Entry 7Y8N (X-ray diffraction, 2.20 A resolution); this record covers chains A and B.

[Chain A (and B)]
Name: Beta-hydroxyacid dehydrogenase, 3-hydroxyisobutyrate dehydrogenase
From: Streptomyces clavuligerus
Notes: chain B of this document is another copy of the same molecule, construct and numbering; everything in this record applies to it too
Sequence (290 residues; row label = number of the first residue in the row):
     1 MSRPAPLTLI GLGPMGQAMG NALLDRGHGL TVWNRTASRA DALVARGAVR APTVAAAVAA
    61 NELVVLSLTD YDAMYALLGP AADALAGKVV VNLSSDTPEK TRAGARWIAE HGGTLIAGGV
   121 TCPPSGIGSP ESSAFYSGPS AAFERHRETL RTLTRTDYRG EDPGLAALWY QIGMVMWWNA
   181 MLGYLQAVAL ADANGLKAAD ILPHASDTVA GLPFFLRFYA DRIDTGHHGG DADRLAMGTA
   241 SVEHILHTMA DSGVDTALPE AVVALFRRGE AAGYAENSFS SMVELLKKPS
Unresolved in the structure: 1-3
Residues lining bound ligands:
  - 4IS (5-[2,5-bis(fluoranyl)phenyl]-3,4-dihydro-2H-pyrrole): Val-120, Thr-121, Cys-122, Pro-123, Tyr-170, Met-174, Trp-177, Trp-178
  - NADPH (NDP; NADPH dihydro-nicotinamide-adenine-dinucleotide phosphate): Gly-11, Leu-12, Gly-13, Pro-14, Met-15, Gly-16, Asn-34, Arg-35, Thr-36, Arg-39, Ser-67, Leu-68, Thr-69, Ala-73, Ala-76, Leu-77, Leu-93, Ser-94, Ser-95, Val-120, Cys-122, Pro-123, Pro-124, Tyr-170

[Interface between chain A and chain B]
Pairs across the interface - 180 pairs, chain A then chain B:
  Pro-14(A) / Asp-231(B)
  Pro-14(A) / Ala-232(B)
  Thr-69(A) / Ala-240(B)
  Thr-69(A) / His-244(B)
  Asp-70(A) / His-244(B)
  Ser-95(A) / His-244(B)  hydrogen bond
  Asp-96(A) / His-244(B)  salt bridge
  Thr-97(A) / His-244(B)
  Thr-97(A) / His-247(B)
  Thr-97(A) / Thr-248(B)
  Pro-98(A) / Thr-248(B)
  Glu-99(A) / Asp-251(B)
  Thr-121(A) / His-204(B)
  Pro-123(A) / Phe-214(B)  hydrophobic
  Pro-123(A) / Phe-215(B)
  Pro-124(A) / Ala-232(B)
  Ser-125(A) / Phe-214(B)
  Phe-135(A) / His-204(B)
  Leu-168(A) / Leu-190(B)  hydrophobic
  Leu-168(A) / Asn-194(B)
  Trp-169(A) / Leu-196(B)  hydrophobic
  Trp-169(A) / Asp-200(B)
  Trp-169(A) / Ile-201(B)  hydrophobic
  Trp-169(A) / His-204(B)
  Gln-171(A) / His-244(B)
  Gln-171(A) / Ile-245(B)
  Gln-171(A) / Thr-248(B)
  Ile-172(A) / Ala-187(B)
  Ile-172(A) / Leu-190(B)  hydrophobic
  Ile-172(A) / Ala-191(B)  hydrophobic
  Gly-173(A) / His-204(B)
  Gly-173(A) / Thr-208(B)
  Met-174(A) / Ile-245(B)
  Val-175(A) / Gly-183(B)
  Val-175(A) / Gln-186(B)
  Val-175(A) / Ala-187(B)  hydrophobic
  Val-175(A) / Ile-245(B)  hydrophobic
  Val-175(A) / Met-249(B)  hydrophobic
  Met-176(A) / Gly-183(B)
  Met-176(A) / Tyr-184(B)
  Met-176(A) / Ala-187(B)  hydrophobic
  Met-176(A) / Ala-205(B)  hydrophobic
  Met-176(A) / Val-209(B)  hydrophobic
  Trp-177(A) / Thr-208(B)
  Trp-177(A) / Leu-212(B)
  Trp-177(A) / Phe-215(B)
  Trp-178(A) / Gly-238(B)
  Trp-178(A) / Ser-241(B)  hydrogen bond
  Trp-178(A) / Val-242(B)
  Trp-178(A) / Ile-245(B)
  Trp-178(A) / Phe-266(B)  hydrophobic
  Trp-178(A) / Phe-279(B)  hydrophobic
  Asn-179(A) / Asn-179(B)  hydrogen bond (backbone-side chain)
  Asn-179(A) / Gly-183(B)
  Asn-179(A) / Gln-186(B)  hydrogen bond
  Asn-179(A) / Val-262(B)
  Ala-180(A) / Met-176(B)
  Ala-180(A) / Leu-212(B)  hydrophobic
  Met-181(A) / Phe-215(B)  hydrophobic
  Met-181(A) / Phe-279(B)  hydrophobic
  Leu-182(A) / Val-262(B)  hydrophobic
  Leu-182(A) / Leu-265(B)  hydrophobic
  Leu-182(A) / Met-282(B)  hydrophobic
  Gly-183(A) / Val-175(B)
  Gly-183(A) / Asn-179(B)
  Tyr-184(A) / Met-176(B)  hydrophobic
  Tyr-184(A) / Leu-216(B)  hydrogen bond (side chain-backbone)
  Tyr-184(A) / Ala-220(B)
  Leu-185(A) / Ile-223(B)  hydrophobic
  Leu-185(A) / Phe-279(B)
  Leu-185(A) / Ser-280(B)
  Leu-185(A) / Val-283(B)
  Leu-185(A) / Leu-286(B)
  Gln-186(A) / Val-175(B)
  Gln-186(A) / Leu-286(B)
  Ala-187(A) / Ile-172(B)
  Val-188(A) / Ile-223(B)  hydrophobic
  Val-188(A) / Val-283(B)  hydrophobic
  Ala-189(A) / Val-283(B)
  Ala-189(A) / Leu-286(B)  hydrophobic
  Leu-190(A) / Leu-168(B)  hydrophobic
  Leu-190(A) / Ile-172(B)  hydrophobic
  Asp-192(A) / Lys-287(B)
  Asn-194(A) / Leu-168(B)
  Leu-196(A) / Trp-169(B)  hydrophobic
  Lys-197(A) / Asp-224(B)
  Ala-198(A) / Ala-220(B)
  Ala-198(A) / Asp-224(B)  hydrogen bond (backbone-side chain)
  Ala-199(A) / Asp-224(B)  hydrogen bond (backbone-side chain)
  Asp-200(A) / Trp-169(B)
  Ile-201(A) / Trp-169(B)  hydrophobic
  Leu-202(A) / Leu-216(B)  hydrophobic
  Leu-202(A) / Arg-217(B)
  His-204(A) / Phe-135(B)
  His-204(A) / Trp-169(B)
  His-204(A) / Gly-173(B)
  Ala-205(A) / Met-176(B)  hydrophobic
  Ala-205(A) / Leu-216(B)
  Ser-206(A) / Leu-216(B)
  Thr-208(A) / Gly-173(B)
  Thr-208(A) / Trp-177(B)
  Val-209(A) / Met-176(B)  hydrophobic
  Val-209(A) / Val-209(B)
  Leu-212(A) / Trp-177(B)
  Leu-212(A) / Ala-180(B)  hydrophobic
  Leu-212(A) / Met-181(B)  hydrophobic
  Leu-212(A) / Val-209(B)  hydrophobic
  Pro-213(A) / Val-209(B)
  Phe-215(A) / Trp-177(B)
  Leu-216(A) / Met-181(B)  hydrophobic
  Leu-216(A) / Tyr-184(B)  hydrogen bond (backbone-side chain)
  Leu-216(A) / Leu-202(B)
  Leu-216(A) / Ala-205(B)
  Leu-216(A) / Ser-206(B)
  Arg-217(A) / Leu-202(B)
  Tyr-219(A) / Met-181(B)  hydrophobic
  Ala-220(A) / Tyr-184(B)
  Ala-220(A) / Ala-198(B)
  Ile-223(A) / Leu-185(B)  hydrophobic
  Ile-223(A) / Val-188(B)  hydrophobic
  Asp-224(A) / Lys-197(B)
  Asp-224(A) / Ala-198(B)  hydrogen bond (side chain-backbone)
  Asp-224(A) / Ala-199(B)  hydrogen bond (side chain-backbone)
  Gly-238(A) / Trp-178(B)
  Ser-241(A) / Trp-178(B)  hydrogen bond
  Val-242(A) / Trp-178(B)  hydrophobic
  His-244(A) / Ser-95(B)
  His-244(A) / Asp-96(B)  salt bridge
  His-244(A) / Thr-97(B)
  His-244(A) / Gln-171(B)
  Ile-245(A) / Gln-171(B)  hydrogen bond (backbone-side chain)
  Ile-245(A) / Met-174(B)  hydrophobic
  Ile-245(A) / Val-175(B)  hydrophobic
  Ile-245(A) / Trp-178(B)
  His-247(A) / Thr-97(B)
  Thr-248(A) / Thr-97(B)
  Thr-248(A) / Pro-98(B)
  Thr-248(A) / Gln-171(B)
  Met-249(A) / Val-175(B)  hydrophobic
  Asp-251(A) / Thr-97(B)
  Asp-251(A) / Glu-99(B)
  Ser-252(A) / Lys-288(B)
  Gly-253(A) / Lys-288(B)
  Gly-253(A) / Pro-289(B)
  Val-254(A) / Leu-286(B)
  Asp-255(A) / Arg-268(B)  salt bridge
  Asp-255(A) / Leu-286(B)  hydrogen bond (backbone-backbone)
  Ala-257(A) / Arg-268(B)
  Leu-258(A) / Ala-261(B)
  Leu-258(A) / Leu-265(B)  hydrophobic
  Ala-261(A) / Leu-258(B)  hydrophobic
  Ala-261(A) / Ala-261(B)  hydrophobic
  Val-262(A) / Asn-179(B)
  Val-262(A) / Leu-182(B)  hydrophobic
  Leu-265(A) / Leu-258(B)  hydrophobic
  Phe-266(A) / Trp-178(B)  hydrophobic
  Arg-268(A) / Asp-255(B)  salt bridge
  Arg-268(A) / Ala-257(B)
  Phe-279(A) / Trp-178(B)  hydrophobic
  Phe-279(A) / Met-181(B)  hydrophobic
  Phe-279(A) / Leu-185(B)
  Met-282(A) / Leu-182(B)  hydrophobic
  Val-283(A) / Leu-185(B)
  Val-283(A) / Val-188(B)  hydrophobic
  Val-283(A) / Ala-189(B)
  Leu-286(A) / Leu-185(B)  hydrophobic
  Leu-286(A) / Gln-186(B)
  Leu-286(A) / Ala-189(B)  hydrophobic
  Leu-286(A) / Val-254(B)
  Leu-286(A) / Asp-255(B)  hydrogen bond (backbone-backbone)
  Lys-287(A) / Ala-189(B)
  Lys-287(A) / Asp-192(B)  salt bridge
  Lys-287(A) / Gly-253(B)
  Lys-287(A) / Val-254(B)
  Lys-288(A) / Gly-253(B)
  Lys-288(A) / Val-254(B)
  Lys-288(A) / Asp-255(B)  hydrogen bond (backbone-backbone)
  Pro-289(A) / Gly-253(B)
  Ser-290(A) / Asp-255(B)
  Ser-290(A) / Thr-256(B)  hydrogen bond (backbone-side chain)
Interface residues without a listed pair, chain A (90 interface residues in all): Ala-191, Ala-193, Ser-280, Leu-285
Interface residues without a listed pair, chain B (90 interface residues in all): Asp-70, Thr-121, Pro-213, Tyr-219, Gly-230, Asp-233, Met-237, Leu-285

[In short]
Chain A and chain B each contribute 90 residues to their interface; the contacts include 16 hydrogen bonds and
5 salt bridges. Polar pairs include Asp-96(A)/His-244(B), Asp-255(A)/Arg-268(B) and Lys-287(A)/Asp-192(B).
Bound to chain A: NADPH and compound 4IS.
Both chains are Beta-hydroxyacid dehydrogenase, 3-hydroxyisobutyrate dehydrogenase (Streptomyces
clavuligerus). Entry 7Y8N (Structure of ScIRED-R3-V4 from Streptomyces clavuligerus in complex with
5-(2,5-difluorophenyl)-3,4-dihydro-2H-pyrrole) was determined by X-ray diffraction together with 7Y8L, 7Y8M
and 7Y8K from the same study.
